6CGE - chains A and B; structure by X-ray diffraction, 2.20 A resolution.

# Chain A (and B)
Molecule: Estradiol 17-beta-dehydrogenase 1
Source organism: Homo sapiens
Notes: EC 1.1.1.62; chain B of this document is another copy of the same molecule, construct and numbering; everything in this record applies to it too
Reference sequence: P14061 (DHB1_HUMAN); residues 0-327 here correspond to UniProt positions 1-328 (UniProt number = residue number + 1)
Sequence (328 residues; numbered 0 to 327; the number before each row is that of its first residue; numbering starts at 0):
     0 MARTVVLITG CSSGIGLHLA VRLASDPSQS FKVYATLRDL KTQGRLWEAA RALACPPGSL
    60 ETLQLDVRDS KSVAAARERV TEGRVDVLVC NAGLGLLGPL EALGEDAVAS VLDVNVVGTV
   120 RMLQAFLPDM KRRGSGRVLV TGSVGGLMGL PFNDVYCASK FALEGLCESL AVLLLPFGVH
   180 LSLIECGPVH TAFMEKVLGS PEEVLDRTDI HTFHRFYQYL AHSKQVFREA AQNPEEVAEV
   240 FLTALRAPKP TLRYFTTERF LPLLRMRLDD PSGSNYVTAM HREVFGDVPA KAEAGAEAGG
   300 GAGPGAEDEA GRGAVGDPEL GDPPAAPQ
Unresolved in the structure: 0, 191-196, 286-327 (chain B: 0, 191-198, 286-327)
Curated features (UniProtKB/Swiss-Prot):
  - active site: Y155 (Proton acceptor)
  - binding site (NADP(+)): D65, K159
  - binding site (substrate): S142
  - modified residue: S134 (Phosphoserine)
Covalent attachments: compound F0D linked to H221
Small-molecule neighbours:
  - F0D (3-{[(14beta,16alpha,17alpha)-3-(2-bromoethyl)-17-hydroxyestra-1,3,5(10)-trien-16-yl]methyl}benzamide): G94, L95, L96, S142, V143, G144, L149, N152, Y155, C185, G186, P187, L197, Y218, S222, V225, F259, M279, E282, V283
  - NADP (NAP; NADP nicotinamide-adenine-dinucleotide phosphate): G9, C10, S11, S12, G13, I14, G15, R37, T41, L64, D65, V66, R67, N90, A91, G92, L93, V113, T190

# Chain A / chain B interface
Residue-residue contacts (93):
  S69(A) with E104(B), hydrogen bond
  L99(A) with V119(B), hydrophobic; L122(B), hydrophobic; Q123(B), hydrogen bond (backbone-side chain); L169(B), hydrophobic
  E100(A) with K130(B), salt bridge
  L102(A) with Q123(B), hydrogen bond (backbone-side chain)
  E104(A) with S69(B), hydrogen bond; R120(B), salt bridge
  V116(A) with L111(B), hydrophobic
  V119(A) with L99(B), hydrophobic
  R120(A) with E104(B), salt bridge
  L122(A) with L99(B), hydrophobic
  Q123(A) with L99(B), hydrogen bond (side chain-backbone); L102(B), hydrogen bond (side chain-backbone)
  K130(A) with E100(B), salt bridge; D208(B); T211(B), hydrogen bond
  M147(A) with E167(B)
  G148(A) with E167(B), hydrogen bond (backbone-side chain); S168(B)
  L149(A) with S168(B), hydrogen bond (backbone-side chain)
  P150(A) with S168(B)
  F151(A) with L172(B), hydrophobic
  N152(A) with S168(B)
  D153(A) with L165(B); S168(B); L169(B), hydrogen bond (side chain-backbone)
  C156(A) with S168(B)
  A157(A) with A161(B)
  F160(A) with F160(B); E163(B); G164(B)
  A161(A) with A157(B)
  E163(A) with F160(B)
  G164(A) with F160(B)
  L165(A) with D153(B); A157(B)
  E167(A) with M147(B); G148(B), hydrogen bond (side chain-backbone); R266(B), salt bridge; Y275(B)
  S168(A) with G148(B); L149(B), hydrogen bond (side chain-backbone); P150(B); D153(B); C156(B)
  L169(A) with L99(B), hydrophobic; D153(B), hydrogen bond (backbone-side chain)
  A170(A) with V276(B)
  V171(A) with P150(B); V276(B), hydrophobic; H280(B)
  L172(A) with F151(B), hydrophobic; R214(B)
  L174(A) with H280(B)
  P175(A) with H210(B), hydrogen bond (backbone-side chain); R214(B); H280(B)
  F176(A) with D208(B); H210(B); T211(B)
  D208(A) with K130(B), salt bridge; F176(B)
  T211(A) with K130(B), hydrogen bond; F176(B)
  R214(A) with P175(B)
  T250(A) with S271(B)
  L251(A) with S271(B), hydrogen bond (backbone-backbone)
  R252(A) with R266(B); P270(B), hydrogen bond (side chain-backbone); S271(B), hydrogen bond (backbone-backbone); G272(B)
  R266(A) with E167(B), salt bridge; R252(B)
  L267(A) with R264(B), hydrogen bond (backbone-side chain); L267(B)
  D268(A) with R264(B), hydrogen bond (backbone-side chain)
  P270(A) with R252(B); F254(B)
  S271(A) with T250(B); L251(B), hydrogen bond (backbone-backbone); R252(B), hydrogen bond (backbone-backbone)
  G272(A) with R252(B)
  S273(A) with T250(B); L251(B), hydrogen bond (side chain-backbone)
  Y275(A) with E167(B)
  V276(A) with A170(B); L174(B), hydrophobic; L251(B), hydrophobic
  M279(A) with V171(B)
  H280(A) with V171(B); P175(B)
Interface residues without a listed pair, chain A (62 interface residues in all): V107, L111, V115, P127, V154, H210, F254, L263, R264, T277, F284
Interface residues without a listed pair, chain B (62 interface residues in all): V107, V115, V116, P127, N152, V154, P249, D268, S273, T277, M279, F284

# Overview
Chain A and chain B each contribute 62 residues to their interface, with 23 hydrogen bonds and 7 salt bridges.
Polar pairs include E100(A)-K130(B), E104(A)-R120(B) and E167(A)-R266(B). Chain A binds NADP. Covalently
linked compound F0D: at H221(A).
Both chains are Estradiol 17-beta-dehydrogenase 1 (Homo sapiens). Entry 6CGE (Crystal structure of human
17beta-HSD type 1 in ternary complex with PBRM and NADP+) was determined by X-ray diffraction (same
publication as 6CGC).
